Entry 4U9A (X-ray diffraction, 2.80 A resolution); this record covers chains A and B.

[Chain A (and B)]
Molecule: Interleukin-1 receptor-associated kinase 4
From: Homo sapiens
Notes: EC 2.7.11.1; chain B of this document is another copy of the same molecule, construct and numbering; everything in this record applies to it too
UniProtKB: Q9NWZ3 (IRAK4_HUMAN); residue numbers follow UniProt; this construct covers 154-460
Amino-acid sequence (312 residues; numbered 149 to 460; the number before each row is that of its first residue):
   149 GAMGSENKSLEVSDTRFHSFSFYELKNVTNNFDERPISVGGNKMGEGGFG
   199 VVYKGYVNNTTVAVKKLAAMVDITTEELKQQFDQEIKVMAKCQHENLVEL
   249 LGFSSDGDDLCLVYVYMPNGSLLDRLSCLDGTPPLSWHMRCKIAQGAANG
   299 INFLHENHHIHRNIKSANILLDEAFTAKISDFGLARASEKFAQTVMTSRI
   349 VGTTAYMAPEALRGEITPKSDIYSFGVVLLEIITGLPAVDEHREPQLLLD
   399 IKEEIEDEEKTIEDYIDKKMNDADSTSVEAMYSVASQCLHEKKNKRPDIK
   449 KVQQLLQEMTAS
Not modelled in the structure: 149-165, 218-225, 253-257, 334-341, 459-460 (chain B: 149-165, 218-225, 255-257, 331-342, 459-460)
Construct notes: expression tag (149-153); engineered mutation N311 (Asp in Q9NWZ3)
Ligand contacts: staurosporine (STU): M192, G193, E194, G195, G196, V200, A211, K213, V246, Y262, V263, Y264, M265, G268, A315, N316, L318, S328, D329
What the authors report for this chain:
  - mutagenesis - D311N: abolished catalytic activity on ATP/Mg2+
  - mutagenesis - Y262T, L360A, R361E, E401K, K440E: decreased catalytic activity
  - mutagenesis - K213M, Y262T, L360A, R361E: decreased signaling
  - post-translational modification sites: T342, T345, S346
  - mutagenesis - Y262A, Y262F, Y262L, Y262T: decreased stability (from molecular simulation)
  - mutagenesis - Y262T: unchanged binding to Interleukin-1 receptor-associated kinase 4 (chain A)

[Chain A / chain B interface]
Pairs across the interface (40):
  N311(A) with T345(B)
  K313(A) with T345(B), hydrogen bond
  M344(A) with Q394(B)
  S346(A) with R347(B), hydrogen bond (backbone-side chain)
  R347(A) with R347(B)
  I348(A) with R347(B); I348(B), hydrogen bond (backbone-backbone); T352(B)
  V349(A) with S346(B)
  G350(A) with T345(B); S346(B), hydrogen bond (backbone-backbone)
  T351(A) with M344(B); T345(B)
  T352(A) with V343(B); I348(B); R361(B)
  A353(A) with V343(B)
  M355(A) with R361(B), hydrogen bond (backbone-side chain)
  L360(A) with T352(B); P357(B); R361(B)
  R361(A) with T352(B), hydrogen bond (side chain-backbone); M355(B), hydrogen bond (side chain-backbone); P357(B); L360(B); Y371(B), hydrogen bond; L397(B)
  L395(A) with R361(B); E363(B)
  L397(A) with R361(B)
  D398(A) with E363(B); K440(B), salt bridge
  E401(A) with N442(B), hydrogen bond
  D405(A) with K443(B), salt bridge
  E439(A) with E439(B); K440(B)
  K440(A) with E404(B); E439(B), salt bridge
  K441(A) with E401(B), salt bridge
  N442(A) with E401(B)
Interface residues without a listed pair, chain A (27 interface residues in all): T342, P357, Y371, V387
Interface residues without a listed pair, chain B (25 interface residues in all): A356, E392, L395, D405
From the paper, about this interface:
  - hot spots on chain A (mutagenesis) - L360A: decreased binding to another copy of this molecule
  - hot spots on chain A (mutagenesis) - E401K: abolished binding to another copy of this molecule
  - hot spots on chain B (mutagenesis) - R361E, K440E: abolished binding to Interleukin-1 receptor-associated kinase 4 (chain B)

[Summary]
27 residues of chain A face 25 of chain B across their interface; the contacts include 9 hydrogen bonds and 4
salt bridges. Among the polar pairs are D398(A)-K440(B), D405(A)-K443(B) and K440(A)-E439(B). The paper
reports that Y262T, L360A and R361E of chain A, among others, reduce catalytic activity; modification sites
T342(A), T345(A) and S346(A); 12 substitutions were tested in all.
Chain A and chain B are both Interleukin-1 receptor-associated kinase 4 (Homo sapiens); the structure, Sulphur
Anomalous Crystal Structure of Asymmetric IRAK4 Dimer, was determined by X-ray diffraction, deposited together
with 4U97.
